Entry 6ZR8 (X-ray diffraction, 1.79 A resolution); this record covers chain A.

Chain A:
Name: Carbonic anhydrase 2
Organism: Homo sapiens
Notes: EC 4.2.1.1
Reference sequence: P00918 (CAH2_HUMAN); the author numbering skips numbers that UniProt does not, so the offset changes along the chain: 1-125 = UniProt 1-125; 127-261 = UniProt 126-260
Sequence (262 residues; each row starts with the number of its first residue; note: 1 number in that range is skipped by the numbering (no residue carries it; nothing is unmodelled there); numbers below 1 keep their minus sign (Met-1 is residue -1)):
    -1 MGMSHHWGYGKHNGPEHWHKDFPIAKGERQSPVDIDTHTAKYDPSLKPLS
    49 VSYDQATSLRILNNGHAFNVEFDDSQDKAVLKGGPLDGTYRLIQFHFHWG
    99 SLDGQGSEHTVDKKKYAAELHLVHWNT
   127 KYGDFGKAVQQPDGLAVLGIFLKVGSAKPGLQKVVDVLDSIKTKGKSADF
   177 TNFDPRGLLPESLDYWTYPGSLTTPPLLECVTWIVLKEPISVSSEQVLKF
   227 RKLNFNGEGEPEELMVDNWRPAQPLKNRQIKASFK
Not modelled in the structure: -1, 261
Construct notes: initiating methionine (-1); expression tag (0)
Swiss-Prot annotation at these positions:
  - active site: His64 (Proton donor/acceptor)
  - binding site (Zn(2+)): His94, His96, His119
  - binding site (substrate): Thr199, Thr200
  - site: Tyr7 (Fine-tunes the proton-transfer properties of H-64), Asn62 (Fine-tunes the proton-transfer properties of H-64), Asn67 (Fine-tunes the proton-transfer properties of H-64), Gln92 (Involved in the binding of some activators, including histamine and L-histidine)
  - modified residue: Ser2 (N-acetylserine), Ser166 (Phosphoserine), Ser173 (Phosphoserine)
Ion coordination: Zn2+: His94, His96, His119 (together with QOZ)
Residues lining bound ligands: QOZ (2-[4-(diphenylmethyl)piperazin-1-yl]-N-(4-sulfamoylphenyl)ethanamide): Gln92, His94, His96, Glu106, His119, Val121, Phe131, Val135, Gln136, Val143, Ser197, Leu198, Thr199, Thr200, Pro201, Pro202, Leu204, Trp209
From the paper describing this entry:
  - binding site for QOZ: His94, Val121, Val135, Leu198, Thr199, Thr200, Pro202, Leu204
  - specificity-determining residues: Val135, Leu204

Overview:
Chain A binds compound QOZ. His94, His96 and His119 form the Zn2+ site. From UniProt: active-site residue
His64, 3 Zn2+-binding residues and substrate-binding residues Thr199 and Thr200. The paper reports a binding
site for QOZ at His94, Val121 and Val135 among others; specificity determinants Val135 and Leu204.
Chain A is Carbonic anhydrase 2 (Homo sapiens); the structure, The crystal structure of
2-(4-Benzhydrylpiperazin-1-yl)-N-(4-sulfamoylphenyl)acetamide in complex with human carbonic anhydrase II, was
determined by X-ray diffraction together with 6ZR9 from the same study.
